Entry 2EVJ (X-ray diffraction, 1.89 A resolution); this record covers chains C and A of the 3 polymer chains in the assembly.

Chain C:
Molecule: 14-nt DNA strand
Sequence (14 nucleotides; row label = number of the first residue in the row):
     1 AGTGTTTGTG TCGC

Chain A:
Molecule: NDT80 protein
Source organism: Saccharomyces cerevisiae
Notes: fragment: ndt80 dna binding domain
UniProt: P38830 (NDT80_YEAST); numbering as in UniProt (aligned over 1-340)
Chain sequence (345 residues; numbered -4 to 340; the number before each row is that of its first residue; numbers below 1 keep their minus sign (Gly-4 is residue -4)):
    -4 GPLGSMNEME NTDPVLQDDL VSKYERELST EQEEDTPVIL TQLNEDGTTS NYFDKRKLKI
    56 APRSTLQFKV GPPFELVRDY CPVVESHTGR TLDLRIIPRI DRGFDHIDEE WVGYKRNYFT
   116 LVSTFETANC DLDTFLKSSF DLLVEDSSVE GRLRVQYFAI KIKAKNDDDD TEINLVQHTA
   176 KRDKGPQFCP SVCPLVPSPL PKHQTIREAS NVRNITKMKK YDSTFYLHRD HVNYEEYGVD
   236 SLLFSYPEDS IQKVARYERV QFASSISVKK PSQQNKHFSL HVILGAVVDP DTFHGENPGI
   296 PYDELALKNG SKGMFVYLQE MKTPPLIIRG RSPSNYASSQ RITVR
Unresolved in the structure: -4 to 32, 140-145, 287-293, 336-340
Sequence notes: cloning artifact (-4 to 0); engineered mutation Gly146 (Ser in P38830), Thr200 (Ile in P38830)
UniProt features mapped onto this chain:
  - DNA-binding region: Glu28 to Gln335 (NDT80)
  - site (Interaction with DNA): Arg58, Arg111, Arg177, Arg208, Arg254, Arg326
From the paper describing this entry:
  - specificity-determining residues: Pro57, Arg58 (proposed by the authors, not directly observed)

How chain C and chain A interact:
Pairs across the interface (33):
  DT5(C) - Arg58(A)  hydrogen bond to the base
  DT5(C) - Lys176(A)  sugar contact
  DT6(C) - Arg58(A)  hydrogen bond to the sugar
  DT6(C) - Ala175(A)  phosphate contact
  DT6(C) - Lys176(A)  salt bridge to the phosphate
  DT6(C) - Asn206(A)  hydrogen bond to the phosphate
  DT7(C) - Pro57(A)  base contact
  DT7(C) - Arg58(A)  sugar contact
  DT7(C) - Arg97(A)  sugar contact
  DT7(C) - Tyr113(A)  phosphate contact
  DT7(C) - Ala175(A)  phosphate contact
  DT7(C) - Arg177(A)  base contact
  DT7(C) - Asn206(A)  hydrogen bond to the phosphate
  DT7(C) - Arg254(A)  salt bridge to the phosphate
  DG8(C) - Lys50(A)  phosphate contact
  DG8(C) - Pro57(A)  sugar contact
  DG8(C) - Gln62(A)  sugar contact
  DG8(C) - Arg97(A)  salt bridge to the phosphate
  DG8(C) - Asn112(A)  phosphate contact
  DG8(C) - Tyr113(A)  hydrogen bond to the phosphate
  DG8(C) - Arg177(A)  hydrogen bond to the base
  DT9(C) - Lys50(A)  phosphate contact
  DT9(C) - Lys54(A)  sugar contact
  DT9(C) - Arg111(A)  base contact
  DT9(C) - Asn112(A)  hydrogen bond to the phosphate
  DT9(C) - Arg177(A)  base contact
  DT9(C) - Tyr331(A)  phosphate contact
  DG10(C) - Lys54(A)  salt bridge to the phosphate
  DG10(C) - Arg111(A)  hydrogen bond to the base
  DG10(C) - Tyr331(A)  phosphate contact
  DG10(C) - Ser333(A)  hydrogen bond to the phosphate
  DT11(C) - Arg111(A)  base contact
  DT11(C) - Arg326(A)  hydrogen bond to the base
Other interface residues (no listed pair), chain A (19 interface residues in all): Ile55, Tyr109

Summary:
7 residues of chain C and 19 residues of chain A are in contact; the contacts include 10 hydrogen bonds and 4
salt bridges. Polar contacts include DT5(C)-Arg58(A), DG8(C)-Arg177(A) and DG10(C)-Arg111(A). Curated
annotation (UniProt) lists a DNA-binding region on chain A. The paper reports specificity determinants
Pro57(A) and Arg58(A).
Here chain C is a 14-nt DNA strand and chain A is NDT80 protein (Saccharomyces cerevisiae). Entry 2EVJ
(Structure of an Ndt80-DNA complex (MSE mutant mA9C)) was determined by X-ray diffraction, deposited together
with 2ETW, 2EUW, 2EUX, 2EUZ, 2EVF, 2EVG and 2EVI.
